8HJ0 - chains A and B of the 5 polymer chains in the assembly; structure by electron microscopy, 3.12 A resolution.

Chain A:
Name: Guanine nucleotide-binding protein G(s) subunit alpha isoforms short
Source organism: Homo sapiens
UniProtKB: P63092 (GNAS2_HUMAN); aligned in 2 segments with insertions or deletions, so no single offset holds: 5-195 ~ UniProt 5-64; 204-371 ~ UniProt 204-381
Amino-acid sequence (249 residues; each row starts with the number of its first residue; note: 131 numbers in that range are skipped by the numbering (no residue carries them; nothing is unmodelled there)):
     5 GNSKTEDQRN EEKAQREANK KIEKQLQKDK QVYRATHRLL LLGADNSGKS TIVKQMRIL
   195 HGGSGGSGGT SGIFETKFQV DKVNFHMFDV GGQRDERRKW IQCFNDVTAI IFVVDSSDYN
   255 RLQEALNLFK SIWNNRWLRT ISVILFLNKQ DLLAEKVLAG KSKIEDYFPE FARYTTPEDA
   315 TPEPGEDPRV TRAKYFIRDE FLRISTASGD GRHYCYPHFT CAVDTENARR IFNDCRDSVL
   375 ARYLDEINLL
Not modelled in the structure: 5-8, 195-200
Sequence notes: engineered mutation Asp49 (Gly in P63092), Asn50 (Glu in P63092), Asp249 (Ala in P63092), Asp252 (Ser in P63092), Ala362 (Ile372 in P63092), Ile365 (Val375 in P63092); linker (196-203); expression tag (372-384)

Chain B:
Name: Guanine nucleotide-binding protein G(I)/G(S)/G(T) subunit beta-1
Source organism: Homo sapiens
UniProtKB: P62873 (GBB1_HUMAN); residues 1-340 here = UniProt positions 1-340
Amino-acid sequence (340 residues; each row starts with the number of its first residue):
     1 MSELDQLRQE AEQLKNQIRD ARKACADATL SQITNNIDPV GRIQMRTRRT LRGHLAKIYA
    61 MHWGTDSRLL VSASQDGKLI IWDSYTTNKV HAIPLRSSWV MTCAYAPSGN YVACGGLDNI
   121 CSIYNLKTRE GNVRVSRELA GHTGYLSCCR FLDDNQIVTS SGDTTCALWD IETGQQTTTF
   181 TGHTGDVMSL SLAPDTRLFV SGACDASAKL WDVREGMCRQ TFTGHESDIN AICFFPNGNA
   241 FATGSDDATC RLFDLRADQE LMTYSHDNII CGITSVSFSK SGRLLLAGYD DFNCNVWDAL
   301 KADRAGVLAG HDNRVSCLGV TDDGMAVATG SWDSFLKIWN
Not modelled in the structure: 1-2
Curated features (UniProtKB/Swiss-Prot):
  - modified residue: Ser2 (N-acetylserine), His266 (Phosphohistidine)
  - natural variant: Leu30 (L30F: In MRD42; uncertain significance), Arg52 (R52G: In MRD42), Gly64 (G64V: In MRD42), Asp76 (D76E: In MRD42; D76G: In MRD42), Gly77 (G77S: In MRD42), Lys78 (K78R: In MRD42), Ile80 (I80N: In MRD42; I80T: In MRD42), His91 (H91R: In MRD42; uncertain significance), Ala92 (A92T: In MRD42), Pro94 (P94S: In MRD42), Leu95 (L95P: In MRD42), Arg96 (R96L: In MRD42), 5 further natural variant entries in UniProt

Interface between chain A and chain B:
Pairs across the interface - 67 pairs, chain A then chain B:
  Gln19(A) - Arg68(B)
  Gln19(A) - Asp83(B)  hydrogen bond
  Gln19(A) - Thr86(B)  hydrogen bond
  Gln19(A) - Asn88(B)  hydrogen bond (backbone-side chain)
  Arg20(A) - Thr86(B)
  Arg20(A) - Asn88(B)
  Asn23(A) - Thr87(B)
  Asn23(A) - Asn88(B)  hydrogen bond
  Asn23(A) - Lys89(B)
  Ile26(A) - Lys89(B)
  Ile26(A) - Ala92(B)
  Glu27(A) - Lys89(B)
  Leu30(A) - Gly53(B)
  Leu30(A) - Lys89(B)
  Asp33(A) - Lys78(B)  salt bridge
  Lys34(A) - Leu55(B)
  Tyr37(A) - Leu55(B)  hydrogen bond (side chain-backbone)
  Tyr37(A) - Ala56(B)
  Ser205(A) - Asp118(B)
  Gly206(A) - Leu117(B)
  Gly206(A) - Asp118(B)
  Gly206(A) - Asn119(B)
  Ile207(A) - Trp99(B)
  Ile207(A) - Leu117(B)
  Ile207(A) - Asp118(B)
  Glu209(A) - Ser97(B)
  Phe222(A) - Trp99(B)
  Gly226(A) - Thr143(B)
  Gln227(A) - Leu117(B)  hydrogen bond (side chain-backbone)
  Gln227(A) - Asn119(B)  hydrogen bond
  Gln227(A) - Thr143(B)
  Gln227(A) - Gly144(B)
  Gln227(A) - Tyr145(B)  hydrogen bond (side chain-backbone)
  Arg228(A) - Gly162(B)  hydrogen bond (side chain-backbone)
  Arg228(A) - Asp163(B)
  Arg228(A) - Thr164(B)
  Arg228(A) - Asp186(B)  salt bridge
  Glu230(A) - Asp186(B)
  Arg232(A) - Cys204(B)
  Arg232(A) - Asp228(B)
  Lys233(A) - Tyr145(B)
  Lys233(A) - Met188(B)
  Lys233(A) - Cys204(B)
  Lys233(A) - Asp228(B)  salt bridge
  Lys233(A) - Asn230(B)  hydrogen bond
  Lys233(A) - Asp246(B)  salt bridge
  Trp234(A) - Leu117(B)  hydrophobic
  Trp234(A) - Tyr145(B)
  Gln236(A) - Tyr59(B)
  Gln236(A) - Arg314(B)  hydrogen bond
  Gln236(A) - Trp332(B)
  Cys237(A) - Lys57(B)  hydrogen bond (backbone-side chain)
  Cys237(A) - Gln75(B)
  Cys237(A) - Trp99(B)
  Cys237(A) - Met101(B)  hydrophobic
  Cys237(A) - Leu117(B)  hydrophobic
  Phe238(A) - Trp99(B)  hydrophobic
  Phe238(A) - Leu117(B)  hydrophobic
  Asn239(A) - Lys57(B)
  Asn239(A) - Trp332(B)
  Asp240(A) - Ala56(B)
  Asp240(A) - Lys57(B)  salt bridge
  Asp240(A) - Trp99(B)
  Arg270(A) - Phe292(B)
  Trp271(A) - Asp290(B)
  Trp271(A) - Arg314(B)
  Trp271(A) - Trp332(B)  hydrophobic
Other interface residues (no listed pair), chain A (30 interface residues in all): Val224, Val241
Other interface residues (no listed pair), chain B (40 interface residues in all): Asp76, Ile80, His91, Thr184

Summary:
30 residues of chain A face 40 of chain B across their interface, with 12 hydrogen bonds and 5 salt bridges.
Among the polar pairs are Asp33(A)-Lys78(B), Arg228(A)-Asp186(B) and Lys233(A)-Asp228(B).
Chain A is Guanine nucleotide-binding protein G(s) subunit alpha isoforms short and chain B is Guanine
nucleotide-binding protein G(I)/G(S)/G(T) subunit beta-1, both from Homo sapiens; the structure, GPR21(m5) and
G15 complex, was determined by electron microscopy (same publication as 8HJ1, 8HIX and 8HJ2).
